Entry 4MIM (X-ray diffraction, 2.65 A resolution); this record covers chains A and C of the 4 polymer chains in the assembly.

== Chain A (and C) ==
Molecule: Pyruvate carboxylase
From: Rhizobium etli
Notes: EC 6.4.1.1; fragment: carboxyl transferase domain; chain C of this document is another copy of the same molecule, construct and numbering; everything in this record applies to it too
UniProt: Q2K340 (Q2K340_RHIEC); residues 465-1067 here = UniProt positions 465-1067
Amino-acid sequence (632 residues; row label = number of the first residue in the row):
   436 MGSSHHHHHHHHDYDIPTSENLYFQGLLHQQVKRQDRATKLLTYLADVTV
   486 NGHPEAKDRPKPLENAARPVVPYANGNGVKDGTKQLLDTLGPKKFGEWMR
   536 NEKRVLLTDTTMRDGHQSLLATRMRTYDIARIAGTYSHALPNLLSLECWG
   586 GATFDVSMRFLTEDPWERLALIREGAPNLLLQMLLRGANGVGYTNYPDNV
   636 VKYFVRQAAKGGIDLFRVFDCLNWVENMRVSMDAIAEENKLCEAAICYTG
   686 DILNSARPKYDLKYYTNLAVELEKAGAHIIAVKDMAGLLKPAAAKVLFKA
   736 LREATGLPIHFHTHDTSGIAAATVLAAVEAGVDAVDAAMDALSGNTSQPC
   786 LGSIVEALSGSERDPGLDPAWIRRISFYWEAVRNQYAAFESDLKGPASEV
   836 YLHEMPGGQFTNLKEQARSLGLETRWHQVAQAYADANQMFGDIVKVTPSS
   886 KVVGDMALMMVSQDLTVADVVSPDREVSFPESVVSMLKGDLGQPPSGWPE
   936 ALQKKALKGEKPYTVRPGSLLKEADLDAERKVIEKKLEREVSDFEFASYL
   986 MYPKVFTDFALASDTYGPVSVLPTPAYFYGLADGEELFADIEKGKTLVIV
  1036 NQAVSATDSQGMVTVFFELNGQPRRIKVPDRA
Disordered / not traced: 436-470, 1028-1029 (chain C: 436-470)
Modified positions: Lys718 (lysine nz-carboxylic acid; KCX)
Differences from the reference sequence: expression tag (436-464)
Metal / ion sites: Mg2+: Met534, Arg535, Glu537, Asp768; Zn2+: Asp549, Lys718, His747, His749
Residues lining bound ligands: Bromopyruvate (BPV): Arg548, Asp549, Gln552, Gly586, Ala587, Leu619, Arg621, Phe654, Lys718, His747, His749, Pro841, Val881, Thr882, Ser885
From the paper describing this entry:
  - binding site for Bromopyruvate: Arg621, Thr882
  - Zn2+ coordination: Asp549, Lys718, His747, His749
  - post-translational modification sites: Lys718
  - catalytic residues: Thr882 (citing earlier work)
  - catalytic residues: Arg548, Gln552, Arg621 (proposed by the authors, not directly observed)

== Chain A / chain C interface ==
Residue-residue contacts (8):
  Asp1018(A) with Ala1041(C)
  Gln1037(A) with Ser1040(C)
  Ala1038(A) with Ser1040(C); Phe1051(C), hydrophobic
  Ser1040(A) with Gln1037(C)
  Ala1041(A) with Asp1018(C)
  Phe1051(A) with Ala1038(C), hydrophobic; Phe1051(C), hydrophobic
Interface residues without a listed pair, chain A (7 interface residues in all): Val1039
Interface residues without a listed pair, chain C (7 interface residues in all): Val1039

== Summary ==
The chain A/chain C interface involves 7 residues from each chain. Ligands of chain A: Bromopyruvate. The Mg2+
site is built by Met534(A), Arg535(A), Glu537(A) and Asp768(A). Asp549(A), Lys718(A), His747(A) and His749(A)
form the Zn2+ site. From the paper: catalytic residues Thr882(A), Arg548(A) and Gln552(A) among others; a
binding site for Bromopyruvate at Arg621(A) and Thr882(A).
Chain A and chain C are both Pyruvate carboxylase (Rhizobium etli); the structure, Structure of the carboxyl
transferase domain from Rhizobium etli pyruvate carboxylase with 3-bromopyruvate, was determined by X-ray
diffraction, deposited together with 4MFD and 4MFE.
